7TXV - chains A and I of the 12 polymer chains in the assembly; structure by electron microscopy, 2.70 A resolution.

== Chain A ==
Name: Cyanophycin synthase
Organism: Synechocystis sp. PCC 6714
Notes: EC 6.3.2.29, 6.3.2.30
UniProt: A0A068N621 (A0A068N621_SYNY4); residue numbers follow UniProt; this construct covers 1-873
Sequence (879 residues; row label = number of the first residue in the row):
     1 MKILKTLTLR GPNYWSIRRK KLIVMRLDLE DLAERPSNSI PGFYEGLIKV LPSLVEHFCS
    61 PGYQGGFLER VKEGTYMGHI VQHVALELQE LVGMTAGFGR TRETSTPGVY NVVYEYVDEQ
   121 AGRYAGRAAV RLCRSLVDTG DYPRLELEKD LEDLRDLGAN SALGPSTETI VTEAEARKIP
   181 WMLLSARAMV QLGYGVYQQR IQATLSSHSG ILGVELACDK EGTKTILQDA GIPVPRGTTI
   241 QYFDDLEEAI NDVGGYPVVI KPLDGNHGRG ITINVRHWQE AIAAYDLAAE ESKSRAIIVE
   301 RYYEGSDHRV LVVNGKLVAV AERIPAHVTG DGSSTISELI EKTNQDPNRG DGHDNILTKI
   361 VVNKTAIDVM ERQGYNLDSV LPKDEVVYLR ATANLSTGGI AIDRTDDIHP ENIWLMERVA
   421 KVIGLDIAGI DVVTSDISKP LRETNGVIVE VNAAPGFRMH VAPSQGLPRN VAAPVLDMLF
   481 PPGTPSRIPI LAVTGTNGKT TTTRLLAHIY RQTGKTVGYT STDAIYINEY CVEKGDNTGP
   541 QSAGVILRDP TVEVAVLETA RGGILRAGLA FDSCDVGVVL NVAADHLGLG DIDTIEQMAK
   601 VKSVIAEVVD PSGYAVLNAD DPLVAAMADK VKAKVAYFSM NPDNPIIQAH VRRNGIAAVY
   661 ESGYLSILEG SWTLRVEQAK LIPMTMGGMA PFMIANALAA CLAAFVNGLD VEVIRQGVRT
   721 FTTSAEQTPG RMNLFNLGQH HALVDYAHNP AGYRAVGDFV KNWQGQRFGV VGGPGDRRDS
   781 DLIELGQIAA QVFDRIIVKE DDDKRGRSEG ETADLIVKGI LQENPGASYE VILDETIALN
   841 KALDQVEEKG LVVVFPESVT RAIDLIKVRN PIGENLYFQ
Unresolved in the structure: 294-295, 873-879
Construct notes: engineered mutation Gln-82 (Glu in A0A068N621); expression tag (874-879)
Metal / ion sites: Zn2+: Cys-59, His-79, His-83; Mg2+ site 1: Asp-431 (together with ATP); Mg2+ site 2 near Glu-450 (its only coordinating residue here); Mg2+ site 3: Thr-500, Thr-522, Glu-558 (together with ATP)
Ligand contacts:
  - ATP (adenosine-5'-triphosphate), molecule 1: Pro-235, Val-259, Lys-261, His-267, Gly-268, Ile-271, Ile-273, Glu-300, Arg-301, Tyr-302, Tyr-303, Asp-307, Thr-392, Val-433, Val-449, Glu-450
  - ATP, molecule 2: Thr-496, Asn-497, Gly-498, Lys-499, Thr-500, Thr-501, Thr-522, Glu-558, Asn-581, Phe-692, Asn-696, Met-732, Ala-755
Reported in the primary citation:
  - Zn2+ coordination: Cys-59, His-79, His-83
  - contacts within the chain: Phe-67/His-83 (pi stacking), His-57/His-83 (hydrogen bond), His-83/Glu-87 (hydrogen bond)
  - binding site for 16x(Asp-Arg) (chain I): Tyr-14, Cys-59, Ser-60, Arg-70, Gln-82, Glu-90, Ala-96, Gly-97, Thr-101, Tyr-110, Ser-603, Glu-607
  - mutagenesis - R100A: unchanged catalytic activity (primer-independent activity)
  - mutagenesis - H57A, C59A, R70A, H79A, W672A: decreased catalytic activity (primer-independent activity)
  - mutagenesis - H57A, C59A, R70A, H79A, R100A, W672A: unchanged catalytic activity (primer-dependent activity)

== Chain I ==
Name: 16x(Asp-Arg)
Sequence (16 residues; numbered 1 to 16; the number before each row is that of its first residue):
     1 XXXXXXXXXX XXXXXX
Unresolved in the structure: 9-16
Modified / non-standard residues: 7ID ((2S)-4-[[(2S)-5-[[azanyl($l4-azanylidene)methyl]amino]-1-$l1-oxidanyl-1-oxidanylidene-pentan-2-yl]amino]-2-$l2-azanyl-4-oxidanylidene-butanoic acid) at position 1, 7ID ((2S)-4-[[(2S)-5-[[azanyl($l4-azanylidene)methyl]amino]-1-$l1-oxidanyl-1-oxidanylidene-pentan-2-yl]amino]-2-$l2-azanyl-4-oxidanylidene-butanoic acid) at position 2, 7ID ((2S)-4-[[(2S)-5-[[azanyl($l4-azanylidene)methyl]amino]-1-$l1-oxidanyl-1-oxidanylidene-pentan-2-yl]amino]-2-$l2-azanyl-4-oxidanylidene-butanoic acid) at position 3, 7ID ((2S)-4-[[(2S)-5-[[azanyl($l4-azanylidene)methyl]amino]-1-$l1-oxidanyl-1-oxidanylidene-pentan-2-yl]amino]-2-$l2-azanyl-4-oxidanylidene-butanoic acid) at position 4, 7ID ((2S)-4-[[(2S)-5-[[azanyl($l4-azanylidene)methyl]amino]-1-$l1-oxidanyl-1-oxidanylidene-pentan-2-yl]amino]-2-$l2-azanyl-4-oxidanylidene-butanoic acid) at position 5, 7ID ((2S)-4-[[(2S)-5-[[azanyl($l4-azanylidene)methyl]amino]-1-$l1-oxidanyl-1-oxidanylidene-pentan-2-yl]amino]-2-$l2-azanyl-4-oxidanylidene-butanoic acid) at position 6, 7ID ((2S)-4-[[(2S)-5-[[azanyl($l4-azanylidene)methyl]amino]-1-$l1-oxidanyl-1-oxidanylidene-pentan-2-yl]amino]-2-$l2-azanyl-4-oxidanylidene-butanoic acid) at position 7, 7ID ((2S)-4-[[(2S)-5-[[azanyl($l4-azanylidene)methyl]amino]-1-$l1-oxidanyl-1-oxidanylidene-pentan-2-yl]amino]-2-$l2-azanyl-4-oxidanylidene-butanoic acid) at position 8, 7ID ((2S)-4-[[(2S)-5-[[azanyl($l4-azanylidene)methyl]amino]-1-$l1-oxidanyl-1-oxidanylidene-pentan-2-yl]amino]-2-$l2-azanyl-4-oxidanylidene-butanoic acid) at position 9, 7ID ((2S)-4-[[(2S)-5-[[azanyl($l4-azanylidene)methyl]amino]-1-$l1-oxidanyl-1-oxidanylidene-pentan-2-yl]amino]-2-$l2-azanyl-4-oxidanylidene-butanoic acid) at position 10, 7ID ((2S)-4-[[(2S)-5-[[azanyl($l4-azanylidene)methyl]amino]-1-$l1-oxidanyl-1-oxidanylidene-pentan-2-yl]amino]-2-$l2-azanyl-4-oxidanylidene-butanoic acid) at position 11, 7ID ((2S)-4-[[(2S)-5-[[azanyl($l4-azanylidene)methyl]amino]-1-$l1-oxidanyl-1-oxidanylidene-pentan-2-yl]amino]-2-$l2-azanyl-4-oxidanylidene-butanoic acid) at position 12, 7ID ((2S)-4-[[(2S)-5-[[azanyl($l4-azanylidene)methyl]amino]-1-$l1-oxidanyl-1-oxidanylidene-pentan-2-yl]amino]-2-$l2-azanyl-4-oxidanylidene-butanoic acid) at position 13, 7ID ((2S)-4-[[(2S)-5-[[azanyl($l4-azanylidene)methyl]amino]-1-$l1-oxidanyl-1-oxidanylidene-pentan-2-yl]amino]-2-$l2-azanyl-4-oxidanylidene-butanoic acid) at position 14, 7ID ((2S)-4-[[(2S)-5-[[azanyl($l4-azanylidene)methyl]amino]-1-$l1-oxidanyl-1-oxidanylidene-pentan-2-yl]amino]-2-$l2-azanyl-4-oxidanylidene-butanoic acid) at position 15, 7ID ((2S)-4-[[(2S)-5-[[azanyl($l4-azanylidene)methyl]amino]-1-$l1-oxidanyl-1-oxidanylidene-pentan-2-yl]amino]-2-$l2-azanyl-4-oxidanylidene-butanoic acid) at position 16

== How chain A and chain I interact ==
Contacting residue pairs - 47 pairs, chain A then chain I:
  Tyr-14(A) / 7ID_1(I)
  Trp-15(A) / 7ID_1(I)
  Ser-16(A) / 7ID_1(I)
  Ile-17(A) / 7ID_1(I)
  Arg-18(A) / 7ID_1(I)
  Arg-19(A) / 7ID_1(I)  hydrogen bond (side chain-backbone)
  His-57(A) / 7ID_4(I)
  Phe-58(A) / 7ID_2(I)
  Phe-58(A) / 7ID_4(I)
  Cys-59(A) / 7ID_2(I)
  Cys-59(A) / 7ID_4(I)
  Cys-59(A) / 7ID_5(I)
  Cys-59(A) / 7ID_6(I)
  Ser-60(A) / 7ID_5(I)
  Ser-60(A) / 7ID_7(I)
  Arg-70(A) / 7ID_6(I)  hydrogen bond (side chain-backbone)
  Tyr-76(A) / 7ID_6(I)
  His-79(A) / 7ID_6(I)
  Gln-82(A) / 7ID_4(I)  hydrogen bond (side chain-backbone)
  His-83(A) / 7ID_4(I)  hydrogen bond (side chain-backbone)
  Leu-86(A) / 7ID_4(I)
  Glu-87(A) / 7ID_4(I)
  Glu-90(A) / 7ID_3(I)
  Glu-90(A) / 7ID_4(I)
  Thr-95(A) / 7ID_3(I)
  Ala-96(A) / 7ID_3(I)
  Ala-96(A) / 7ID_4(I)
  Gly-97(A) / 7ID_3(I)
  Gly-97(A) / 7ID_4(I)
  Phe-98(A) / 7ID_1(I)
  Phe-98(A) / 7ID_2(I)
  Gly-99(A) / 7ID_3(I)
  Gly-99(A) / 7ID_4(I)
  Gly-99(A) / 7ID_5(I)
  Arg-100(A) / 7ID_1(I)
  Arg-100(A) / 7ID_2(I)  hydrogen bond (side chain-backbone)
  Arg-100(A) / 7ID_3(I)  hydrogen bond (side chain-backbone)
  Arg-100(A) / 7ID_5(I)
  Thr-101(A) / 7ID_6(I)
  Thr-101(A) / 7ID_7(I)
  Arg-102(A) / 7ID_7(I)
  Glu-103(A) / 7ID_6(I)
  Glu-103(A) / 7ID_7(I)
  Tyr-110(A) / 7ID_6(I)
  Lys-600(A) / 7ID_1(I)
  Ser-603(A) / 7ID_1(I)
  Glu-607(A) / 7ID_1(I)
Other interface residues (no listed pair), chain A (34 interface residues in all): Asn-13, Glu-56, Val-604
Other interface residues (no listed pair), chain I (8 interface residues in all): 7ID_8

== Summary ==
Chain A and chain I form an interface of 34 and 8 residues respectively, with 6 hydrogen bonds. Polar contacts
include Arg-19(A)/7ID_1(I), Arg-70(A)/7ID_6(I) and Gln-82(A)/7ID_4(I). The paper reports a binding site for
16x(Asp-Arg) (chain I) at Tyr-14(A), Cys-59(A) and Ser-60(A) among others; H57A, C59A and R70A of chain A,
among others, reduce catalytic activity (primer-independent activity); 6 substitutions were tested in all.
Chain A is Cyanophycin synthase (Synechocystis sp. PCC 6714) and chain I is 16x(Asp-Arg); the structure,
Cyanophycin synthetase 1 from Synechocystis sp. UTEX2470 E82Q with ATP and 16x(Asp-Arg), was determined by
electron microscopy together with 7TXU from the same study.
